PDB entry 5C8J | X-ray diffraction, 3.50 A resolution | chains A and I of the 3 polymer chains in the assembly

== Chain A ==
Molecule: Antibody fragment, heavy chain
Source organism: Homo sapiens
Notes: antibody fragment or engineered binder
Chain sequence (239 residues; row label = number of the first residue in the row):
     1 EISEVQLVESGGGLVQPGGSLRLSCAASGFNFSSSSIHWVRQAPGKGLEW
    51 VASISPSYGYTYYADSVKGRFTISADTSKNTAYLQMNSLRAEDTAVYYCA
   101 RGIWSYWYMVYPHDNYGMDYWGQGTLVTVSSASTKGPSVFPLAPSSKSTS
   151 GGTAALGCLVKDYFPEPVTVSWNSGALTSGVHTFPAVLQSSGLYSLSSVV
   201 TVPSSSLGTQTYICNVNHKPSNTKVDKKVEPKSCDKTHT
Unresolved in the structure: 1-3, 233-239
Disulfide bonds: Cys25-Cys99, Cys158-Cys214

== Chain I ==
Molecule: Protein MJ0480
Source organism: Methanocaldococcus jannaschii (strain ATCC 43067 / DSM 2661 / JAL-1 / JCM 10045 / NBRC 100440)
UniProt: Q57904 (Y480_METJA); residues 1-198 here = UniProt positions 1-198
Chain sequence (207 residues; numbered 1 to 207; the number before each row is that of its first residue):
     1 MFGSIFDIYYKTLDAIFMPIIKVLHPALAILIIAIIVSLIINIATKLLVD
    51 QKRVAELKKEIQEFQVKFKKMSKNPEMMEKLQEEQQRIMQLNAELMKMSF
   101 RPMIYTWVPIILIFIYLRHVYGFGGVYQELNPGWNGVVVYLPIILSKILF
   151 IDFWHWLGSIFYKGGFKIVSNTALGWLGWYILCSFATSTVLRKILGIKGS
   201 SHHHHHH
Unresolved in the structure: 1-4, 46-101, 195-207
Differences from the reference sequence: expression tag (199-207)

== How chain A and chain I interact ==
Residue-residue contacts (21; chain A residue first):
  Ser57(A) with Asn135(I), hydrogen bond (backbone-side chain); Tyr140(I), hydrogen bond (backbone-side chain)
  Tyr58(A) with His25(I), hydrogen bond; Trp134(I); Asn135(I), hydrogen bond (backbone-backbone)
  Gly59(A) with Gly133(I); Trp134(I), hydrogen bond (backbone-backbone); Asn135(I)
  Tyr60(A) with Tyr127(I), hydrogen bond; Asn131(I); Trp134(I)
  Thr61(A) with Pro132(I)
  Met109(A) with His25(I)
  Val110(A) with Leu24(I); His25(I), hydrogen bond (backbone-backbone)
  Tyr111(A) with Val23(I), hydrophobic
  Pro112(A) with Val23(I); His25(I)
  His113(A) with Lys22(I); Tyr127(I); Asn131(I), hydrogen bond
Also at the interface, not in a pair above, chain I (13 interface residues in all): Leu28, Val137

== In short ==
The interface between chain A and chain I involves 10 residues on one side and 13 on the other, with 8
hydrogen bonds. Polar pairs include Ser57(A)-Asn135(I), Ser57(A)-Tyr140(I) and Tyr58(A)-His25(I).
Here chain A is Antibody fragment, heavy chain (Homo sapiens) and chain I is Protein MJ0480
(Methanocaldococcus jannaschii (strain ATCC 43067 / DSM 2661 / JAL-1 / JCM 10045 / NBRC 100440)). Entry 5C8J
(A YidC-like protein in the archaeal plasma membrane) was determined by X-ray diffraction.
